PDB entry 9OLJ | electron microscopy, 3.52 A resolution | chains A and B of the 7 polymer chains in the assembly

Chain A (and B):
Molecule: Vesicle-fusing ATPase
From: Cricetulus griseus
Notes: EC 3.6.4.6; chain B of this document is another copy of the same molecule, construct and numbering; everything in this record applies to it too
Reference sequence: P18708 (NSF_CRIGR); numbering as in UniProt (aligned over 1-744)
Amino-acid sequence (747 residues; row label = number of the first residue in the row; numbers below 1 keep their minus sign (Gly-2 is residue -2)):
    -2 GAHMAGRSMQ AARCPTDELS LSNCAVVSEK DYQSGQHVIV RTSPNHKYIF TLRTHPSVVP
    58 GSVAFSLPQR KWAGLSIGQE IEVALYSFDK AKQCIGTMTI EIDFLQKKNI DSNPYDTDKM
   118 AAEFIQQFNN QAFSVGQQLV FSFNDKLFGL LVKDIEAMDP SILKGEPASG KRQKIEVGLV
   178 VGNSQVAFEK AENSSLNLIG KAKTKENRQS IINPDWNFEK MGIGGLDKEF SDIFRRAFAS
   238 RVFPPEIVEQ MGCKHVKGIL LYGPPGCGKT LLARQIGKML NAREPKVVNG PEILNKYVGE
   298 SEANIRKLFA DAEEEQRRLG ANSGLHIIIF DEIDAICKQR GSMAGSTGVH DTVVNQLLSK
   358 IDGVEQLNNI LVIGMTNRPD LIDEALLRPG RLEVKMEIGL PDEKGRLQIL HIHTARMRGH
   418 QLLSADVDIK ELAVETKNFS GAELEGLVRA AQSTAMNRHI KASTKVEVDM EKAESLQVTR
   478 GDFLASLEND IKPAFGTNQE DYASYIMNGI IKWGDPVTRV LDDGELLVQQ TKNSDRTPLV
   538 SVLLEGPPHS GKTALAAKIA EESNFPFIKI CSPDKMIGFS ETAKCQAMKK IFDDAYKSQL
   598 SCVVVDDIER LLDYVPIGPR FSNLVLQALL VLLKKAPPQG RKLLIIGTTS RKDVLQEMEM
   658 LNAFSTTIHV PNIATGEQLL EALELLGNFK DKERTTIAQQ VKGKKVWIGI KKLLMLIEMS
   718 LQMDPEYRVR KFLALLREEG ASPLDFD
Unresolved in the structure: -2 to 210, 340-345, 741-744 (chain B: -2 to 204, 741-744)
Differences from the reference sequence: expression tag (-2 to 0)
Swiss-Prot annotation at these positions:
  - binding site (ATP): Asn505 to Trp510, Pro545 to Leu552
  - binding site (Mg(2+)): Thr550
  - modified residue: Lys105 (N6-acetyllysine), Ser207 (Phosphoserine), Tyr259 (Phosphotyrosine), Ser569 (Phosphoserine)
Residues lining bound ligands:
  - ADP (adenosine-5'-diphosphate): Ile220, Gly221, Gly222, Leu223, Pro262, Gly263, Cys264, Gly265, Lys266, Thr267, Leu268, Ile406, His410, Gly438, Ala439, Glu442
  - ATP (adenosine-5'-triphosphate): Tyr502, Met504, Asn505, Gly506, Ile507, Ile508, Trp510, Val514, His546, Ser547, Gly548, Lys549, Thr550, Ala551, Leu552, Asp604, Ser647, Ile707, Lys708
What the authors report for this chain:
  - post-translational modification sites: Ser207 (citing earlier work)

Interface between chain A and chain B:
Pairs across the interface - 57 pairs, chain A then chain B:
  Pro211(A) - Lys462(B)
  Trp213(A) - Lys458(B)
  Arg232(A) - Asn454(B)
  Ala236(A) - Ser450(B)
  Ala236(A) - Met453(B)
  Ala236(A) - Ile457(B)
  Ser237(A) - Met453(B)
  Phe240(A) - Met453(B)
  Phe240(A) - Ile457(B)  hydrophobic
  Phe240(A) - Leu473(B)  hydrophobic
  Ile244(A) - Leu473(B)  hydrophobic
  Val245(A) - Met453(B)  hydrophobic
  Glu246(A) - Arg413(B)  hydrogen bond (backbone-side chain)
  Gln247(A) - His417(B)
  Met248(A) - Gln449(B)
  Met248(A) - Met453(B)  hydrophobic
  Met248(A) - Leu473(B)  hydrophobic
  Gly249(A) - Arg413(B)
  Cys250(A) - Gln449(B)
  Lys251(A) - Arg446(B)
  Val295(A) - Asn292(B)
  Val295(A) - Lys293(B)
  Gly338(A) - Phe576(B)
  Thr349(A) - Pro288(B)
  Asn352(A) - Pro288(B)
  Asn352(A) - Glu329(B)
  Gln353(A) - Asn286(B)
  Val361(A) - Arg271(B)
  Val361(A) - Asp328(B)
  Glu362(A) - Val284(B)
  Glu362(A) - Asn286(B)  hydrogen bond
  Arg385(A) - Pro262(B)
  Glu390(A) - Arg446(B)  salt bridge
  Gln527(A) - Gln719(B)
  Asp532(A) - Glu715(B)
  Arg533(A) - Asn505(B)
  Arg533(A) - Leu683(B)
  Arg533(A) - Asn685(B)  hydrogen bond
  Arg533(A) - Glu715(B)  salt bridge
  Thr534(A) - Glu715(B)
  Pro616(A) - Ile614(B)  hydrophobic
  Pro616(A) - Arg617(B)  hydrogen bond (backbone-side chain)
  Asn620(A) - Asp610(B)
  Asn620(A) - Val612(B)
  Gln624(A) - Arg607(B)  hydrogen bond
  Gln624(A) - Asp610(B)
  Gln624(A) - Tyr611(B)
  Val628(A) - Asp571(B)
  Val628(A) - Ile574(B)  hydrophobic
  Lys632(A) - Asp571(B)
  Lys632(A) - Ile574(B)
  Glu654(A) - Pro613(B)
  Met655(A) - Ile614(B)  hydrophobic
  Glu656(A) - Pro613(B)
  Asn659(A) - His546(B)
  Ser662(A) - Met712(B)
  Thr663(A) - Met716(B)
Other interface residues (no listed pair), chain A (58 interface residues in all): Asp212, Arg233, Val239, His252, Glu299, Ser339, Ser356, Gly360, Pro386, Leu523, Asn530, Ser531, Leu536, Lys586, Arg617, Phe618, Leu621, Leu623, Leu627, Leu629
Other interface residues (no listed pair), chain B (47 interface residues in all): Thr267, Met414, Leu419, Ala439, Pro570, Gly575, Lys709, Leu711, Ile714

Summary:
58 residues of chain A and 47 residues of chain B are in contact; the contacts include 5 hydrogen bonds and 2
salt bridges. Polar contacts include Glu390(A)-Arg446(B), Arg533(A)-Glu715(B) and Glu246(A)-Arg413(B). Ligands
of chain A: ADP and ATP. The paper reports a modification site at Ser207(A).
Chain A and chain B are both Vesicle-fusing ATPase (Cricetulus griseus); the structure, 22bin20S complex
(NSF-alphaSNAP-2:2 syntaxin-1a:SNAP-25), hydrolyzing, class 18, was determined by electron microscopy,
deposited together with 9OJR, 9OJU, 9OJZ, 9OK3, 9OK5, 9OKC and 17 further entries.
